Entry 4JUM (X-ray diffraction, 2.00 A resolution); this record covers chains A and B.

[Chain A]
Name: Hemagglutinin HA1
From: Influenza A virus
Reference sequence: A0FFQ6 (A0FFQ6_9INFA); the construct lacks a stretch of the UniProt sequence and is renumbered around it, so the offset changes along the chain: 11-19 = UniProt 17-25; 20-28 = UniProt 27-35; 31-35 = UniProt 36-40; 36-53 = UniProt 42-59; 6 more segments
Amino-acid sequence (329 residues; each row starts with the number of its first residue; note: 2 numbers in that range are skipped by the numbering (no residue carries them; nothing is unmodelled there); a row labelled like 125A-125B holds insertion residues (125A, then the next letters in order)):
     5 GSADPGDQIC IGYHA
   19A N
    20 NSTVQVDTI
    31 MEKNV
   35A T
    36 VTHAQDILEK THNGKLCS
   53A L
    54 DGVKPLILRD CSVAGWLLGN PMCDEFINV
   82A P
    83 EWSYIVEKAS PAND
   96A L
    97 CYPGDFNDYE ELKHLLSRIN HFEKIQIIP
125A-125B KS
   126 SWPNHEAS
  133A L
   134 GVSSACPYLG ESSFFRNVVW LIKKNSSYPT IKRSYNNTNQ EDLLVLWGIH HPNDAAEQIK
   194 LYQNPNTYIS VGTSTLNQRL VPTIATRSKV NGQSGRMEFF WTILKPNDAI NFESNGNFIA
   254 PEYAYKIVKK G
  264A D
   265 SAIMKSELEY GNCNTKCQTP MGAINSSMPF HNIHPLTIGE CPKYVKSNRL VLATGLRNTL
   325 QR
Disordered / not traced: 5-9, 324-326
Disulfide bonds: Cys52-Cys277, Cys64-Cys76, Cys97-Cys139, Cys281-Cys305
Glycans and other covalent adducts: N-acetylglucosamine (NAG) linked to Asn169, Asn289
Differences from the reference sequence: expression tag (5-10)

[Chain B]
Name: Hemagglutinin HA2
From: Influenza A virus
Reference sequence: A0FFQ6 (A0FFQ6_9INFA); residues 1-176 here correspond to UniProt positions 347-522 (UniProt number = residue number + 346)
Amino-acid sequence (182 residues; row label = number of the first residue in the row):
     1 GLFGAIAGFI EGGWQGMVDG WYGYHHSNEQ GSGYAADKES TQKAIDGITN KVNSIINKMN
    61 TQFEAVGREF SNLERRIENL NKKMEDGFLD VWTYNAELLV LMENERTLDF HDSNVKNLYD
   121 KVRLQLRDNA KELGNGCFEF YHKCDDECME SVKNGTYDYP QYSEEARLNR EEINGVRSLV
   181 PR
Disordered / not traced: 171-182
Disulfide bonds: Cys144-Cys148
Differences from the reference sequence: expression tag (177-182)

[Interface between chain A and chain B]
Disulfides between the chains: Cys14(A)-Cys137(B)
Pairs across the interface - 106 pairs, chain A then chain B:
  Gly10(A) - Glu139(B)
  Asp11(A) - Ser27(B)
  Asp11(A) - Asn28(B)
  Asp11(A) - Glu29(B)
  Asp11(A) - Glu139(B)
  Asp11(A) - Phe140(B)  hydrogen bond (backbone-backbone)
  Asp11(A) - Lys143(B)
  Asp11(A) - Cys144(B)  hydrogen bond (side chain-backbone)
  Gln12(A) - His26(B)
  Gln12(A) - Ser27(B)  hydrogen bond (backbone-backbone)
  Gln12(A) - Leu133(B)
  Gln12(A) - Cys137(B)
  Gln12(A) - Phe138(B)
  Ile13(A) - Cys137(B)
  Ile13(A) - Phe138(B)  hydrogen bond (backbone-backbone)
  Ile13(A) - Phe140(B)  hydrophobic
  Ile13(A) - Met149(B)  hydrophobic
  Ile13(A) - Val152(B)  hydrophobic
  Cys14(A) - Trp14(B)
  Cys14(A) - Gly23(B)
  Cys14(A) - Tyr24(B)
  Cys14(A) - His25(B)  hydrogen bond (backbone-backbone)
  Cys14(A) - Gly136(B)
  Cys14(A) - Cys137(B)  disulfide
  Ile15(A) - Ile10(B)
  Ile15(A) - Trp14(B)
  Ile15(A) - Gly23(B)
  Ile15(A) - Tyr24(B)  hydrophobic
  Ile15(A) - Val115(B)
  Ile15(A) - Leu118(B)  hydrophobic
  Ile15(A) - Tyr119(B)  hydrophobic
  Ile15(A) - Val122(B)  hydrophobic
  Ile15(A) - Gly136(B)  hydrogen bond (backbone-backbone)
  Gly16(A) - Trp14(B)
  Gly16(A) - Tyr22(B)
  Gly16(A) - Gly23(B)  hydrogen bond (backbone-backbone)
  Tyr17(A) - Ile6(B)
  Tyr17(A) - Ala7(B)  hydrogen bond (side chain-backbone)
  Tyr17(A) - Ile10(B)  hydrogen bond (side chain-backbone)
  Tyr17(A) - Glu11(B)
  Tyr17(A) - Gly12(B)
  Tyr17(A) - Gly13(B)  hydrogen bond (side chain-backbone)
  Tyr17(A) - Trp14(B)  hydrogen bond (backbone-backbone)
  Tyr17(A) - Trp21(B)
  His18(A) - Trp14(B)
  His18(A) - Met17(B)
  His18(A) - Gly20(B)
  His18(A) - Trp21(B)  hydrogen bond (backbone-backbone)
  Ala19(A) - Gly13(B)
  Ala19(A) - Trp14(B)  hydrogen bond (backbone-backbone)
  Ala19(A) - Gln15(B)
  Asn19A(A) - Gln15(B)  hydrogen bond (backbone-side chain)
  Asn20(A) - Gln15(B)
  Val25(A) - Asn104(B)
  Asp26(A) - Leu101(B)
  Asp26(A) - Asn104(B)  hydrogen bond (backbone-side chain)
  Thr27(A) - Leu101(B)
  Thr27(A) - Glu105(B)
  Thr27(A) - Leu108(B)
  Ile28(A) - Leu101(B)
  Ile28(A) - Glu105(B)
  Met31(A) - Glu105(B)
  His38(A) - Trp21(B)  hydrogen bond
  Ile42(A) - Val100(B)  hydrophobic
  Glu106(A) - Glu69(B)
  Glu106(A) - Phe70(B)
  Glu106(A) - Ser71(B)
  Lys109(A) - Glu69(B)  salt bridge
  Pro293(A) - Ile56(B)  hydrophobic
  Phe294(A) - Met59(B)  hydrophobic
  Phe294(A) - Ala96(B)  hydrophobic
  Pro299(A) - Ala65(B)
  Pro299(A) - Leu89(B)  hydrophobic
  Leu300(A) - Ala65(B)  hydrophobic
  Leu300(A) - Val66(B)
  Leu300(A) - Gly67(B)
  Lys307(A) - Met59(B)
  Lys307(A) - Asn60(B)
  Lys307(A) - Gln62(B)
  Lys307(A) - Glu64(B)
  Tyr308(A) - Gln62(B)  hydrogen bond (backbone-side chain)
  Val309(A) - Thr93(B)
  Lys310(A) - Asp86(B)  salt bridge
  Lys310(A) - Leu89(B)
  Lys310(A) - Asp90(B)  salt bridge
  Lys310(A) - Thr93(B)  hydrogen bond (backbone-side chain)
  Ser311(A) - Glu97(B)  hydrogen bond
  Leu314(A) - Val100(B)  hydrophobic
  Val315(A) - Val100(B)
  Val315(A) - Asn104(B)  hydrogen bond (backbone-side chain)
  Leu316(A) - Ile55(B)  hydrophobic
  Leu316(A) - Val100(B)  hydrophobic
  Leu316(A) - Asn104(B)
  Ala317(A) - Asn104(B)  hydrogen bond (backbone-side chain)
  Ala317(A) - Thr107(B)
  Thr318(A) - Trp21(B)
  Thr318(A) - Ile48(B)
  Thr318(A) - His111(B)  hydrogen bond (backbone-side chain)
  Gly319(A) - Leu108(B)
  Gly319(A) - His111(B)  hydrogen bond (backbone-side chain)
  Leu320(A) - Ile6(B)  hydrophobic
  Leu320(A) - Tyr22(B)  hydrophobic
  Leu320(A) - His111(B)
  Thr323(A) - Glu11(B)
  Thr323(A) - Gly12(B)
  Thr323(A) - Gly13(B)  hydrogen bond (side chain-backbone)
Interface residues without a listed pair, chain A (43 interface residues in all): Thr37, Gln40, Glu89, Lys269, Arg321
Interface residues without a listed pair, chain B (66 interface residues in all): Ala5, Val52, Trp92, Leu98, Met102, Leu126, His142

[Overview]
43 residues of chain A and 66 residues of chain B are in contact; the contacts include 1 disulfide bond, 24
hydrogen bonds and 3 salt bridges. Polar pairs include Lys109(A)-Glu69(B), Lys310(A)-Asp86(B) and
Lys310(A)-Asp90(B). N-acetylglucosamine is covalently linked to Asn169(A) and Asn289(A).
Here chain A is Hemagglutinin HA1 and chain B is Hemagglutinin HA2, both from Influenza A virus. Entry 4JUM
(Crystal structure of H5N1 influenza virus hemagglutinin, clade 4) was determined by X-ray diffraction.
